5KQY - chains A and B; structure by X-ray diffraction, 1.65 A resolution.

Chain A (and B):
Protein: Protease E35D-DRV
Organism: Human immunodeficiency virus 1
Notes: chain B of this document is another copy of the same molecule, construct and numbering; everything in this record applies to it too
UniProt: C8BD48 (C8BD48_9HIV1); numbering as in UniProt (aligned over 1-99)
Amino-acid sequence (99 residues; row label = number of the first residue in the row):
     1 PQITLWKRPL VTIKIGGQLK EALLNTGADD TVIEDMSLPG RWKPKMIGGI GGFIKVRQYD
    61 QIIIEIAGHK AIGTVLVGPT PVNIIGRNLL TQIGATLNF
Differences from the reference sequence: conflict Lys7 (Gln in C8BD48), Asn25 (Asp in C8BD48), Ile33 (Leu in C8BD48), Ile63 (Unk in C8BD48), Ala67 (Cys in C8BD48), Ala95 (Cys in C8BD48)
Small-molecule neighbours: tmc114 (017; (3r,3as,6ar)-hexahydrofuro[2,3-b]furan-3-yl(1S,2R)-3-[[(4-aminophenyl)sulfonyl](isobutyl)amino]-1-benzyl-2-hydroxypropylcarbamate): Arg8, Leu23, Asn25, Gly27, Ala28, Asp30, Val32, Ile47, Gly48, Gly49, Ile50, Pro81, Val82, Ile84
Reported in the primary citation:
  - contacts within the chain: Asp35-Arg57 (salt bridge)
  - conformationally variable residues: Asp35, Arg57

Interface between chain A and chain B:
Contacting residue pairs - 92 pairs, chain A then chain B:
  Pro1(A) with Leu97(B); Asn98(B); Phe99(B), hydrogen bond (backbone-backbone)
  Gln2(A) with Thr96(B); Leu97(B); Asn98(B), hydrogen bond
  Ile3(A) with Thr96(B); Leu97(B), hydrogen bond (backbone-backbone); Phe99(B), hydrophobic
  Leu5(A) with Arg87(B), hydrogen bond (backbone-side chain); Thr91(B); Ala95(B)
  Trp6(A) with Arg87(B), hydrogen bond (backbone-side chain); Thr91(B)
  Lys7(A) with Arg87(B)
  Arg8(A) with Asp29(B), salt bridge; Arg87(B)
  Pro9(A) with Thr26(B); Arg87(B)
  Leu23(A) with Gly27(B)
  Leu24(A) with Thr26(B), hydrogen bond (backbone-side chain); Leu97(B), hydrophobic
  Asn25(A) with Asn25(B); Thr26(B); Gly27(B), hydrogen bond (side chain-backbone)
  Thr26(A) with Leu5(B); Pro9(B); Leu24(B), hydrogen bond (side chain-backbone); Asn25(B); Thr26(B), hydrogen bond (side chain-backbone); Leu97(B)
  Gly27(A) with Leu23(B); Asn25(B), hydrogen bond (backbone-side chain)
  Asp29(A) with Arg8(B), salt bridge
  Ile47(A) with Ile50(B), hydrophobic
  Gly49(A) with Ile50(B); Pro81(B)
  Ile50(A) with Gly49(B); Ile50(B), hydrogen bond (backbone-backbone); Gly51(B), hydrogen bond (backbone-backbone); Gly52(B); Ile54(B), hydrophobic; Thr80(B); Ile84(B), hydrophobic
  Gly51(A) with Gly51(B); Gly52(B); Ile54(B)
  Gly52(A) with Ile50(B); Gly51(B)
  Ile54(A) with Ile50(B)
  His69(A) with Phe99(B)
  Pro81(A) with Gly49(B); Ile50(B)
  Arg87(A) with Leu5(B), hydrogen bond (side chain-backbone); Trp6(B), hydrogen bond (side chain-backbone); Lys7(B), hydrogen bond (side chain-backbone); Arg8(B); Pro9(B)
  Leu90(A) with Leu5(B), hydrophobic
  Thr91(A) with Leu5(B); Trp6(B)
  Gln92(A) with Trp6(B)
  Ile93(A) with Phe99(B)
  Gly94(A) with Asn98(B)
  Ala95(A) with Leu5(B); Asn98(B); Phe99(B), hydrophobic
  Thr96(A) with Gln2(B); Ile3(B); Thr4(B); Thr96(B); Leu97(B); Asn98(B), hydrogen bond (backbone-backbone)
  Leu97(A) with Pro1(B); Gln2(B); Ile3(B), hydrogen bond (backbone-backbone); Leu24(B), hydrophobic; Thr26(B); Thr96(B)
  Asn98(A) with Pro1(B); Gln2(B); Gly94(B); Ala95(B); Thr96(B), hydrogen bond (backbone-backbone); Asn98(B), hydrogen bond
  Phe99(A) with Pro1(B), hydrogen bond (backbone-backbone); Ile3(B), hydrophobic; Leu24(B), hydrophobic; His69(B); Ile93(B); Gly94(B); Ala95(B), hydrophobic
Also at the interface, not in a pair above, chain A (39 interface residues in all): Thr4, Gly48, Ala67, Pro79, Thr80, Ile84
Also at the interface, not in a pair above, chain B (37 interface residues in all): Val32, Ile47, Ala67, Leu90

In short:
39 residues of chain A face 37 of chain B across their interface; the contacts include 20 hydrogen bonds and 2
salt bridges. Among the polar pairs are Arg8(A)-Asp29(B), Gln2(A)-Asn98(B) and Leu5(A)-Arg87(B). Ligands of
chain A: tmc114. The paper reports conformational variability at Asp35(A) and Arg57(A); contacts within the
chain involving Asp35(A) and Arg57(A).
Both chains are Protease E35D-DRV (Human immunodeficiency virus 1). Entry 5KQY (Protease E35D-DRV) was
determined by X-ray diffraction (same publication as 5KQX, 5KQZ, 5KR0, 5KR1 and 5KR2).
